PDB entry 8VI4 | electron microscopy, 3.10 A resolution | chains A and C of the 3 polymer chains in the assembly

[Chain A (and C)]
Molecule: Tellurite resistance protein TehA homolog
Source organism: Haemophilus influenzae
Notes: chain C of this document is another copy of the same molecule, construct and numbering; everything in this record applies to it too
UniProtKB: P44741 (TEHA_HAEIN); residues 1-314 here correspond to UniProt positions 15-328 (UniProt number = residue number + 14)
Amino-acid sequence (314 residues; numbered 1 to 314; the number before each row is that of its first residue):
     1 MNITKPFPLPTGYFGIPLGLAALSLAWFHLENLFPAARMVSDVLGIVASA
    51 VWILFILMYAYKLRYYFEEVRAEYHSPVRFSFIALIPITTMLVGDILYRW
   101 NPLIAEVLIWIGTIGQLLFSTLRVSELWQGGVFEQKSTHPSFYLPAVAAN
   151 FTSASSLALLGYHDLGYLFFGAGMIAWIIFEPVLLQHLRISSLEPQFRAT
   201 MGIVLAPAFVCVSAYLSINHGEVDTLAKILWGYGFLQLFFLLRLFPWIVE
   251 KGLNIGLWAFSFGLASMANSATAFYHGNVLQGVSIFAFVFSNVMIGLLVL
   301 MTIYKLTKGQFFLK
Disordered / not traced: 1-5, 314
Curated features (UniProtKB/Swiss-Prot):
  - site: Phe-262 (Important for gating)

[Interface between chain A and chain C]
Contacting residue pairs (59):
  Ile-178(A) / Ile-178(C)  hydrophobic
  Ile-178(A) / Ile-179(C)
  Glu-181(A) / Ile-179(C)
  Pro-182(A) / Ile-179(C)
  Pro-182(A) / Pro-182(C)  hydrophobic
  Pro-182(A) / Val-183(C)
  Leu-185(A) / Ile-179(C)  hydrophobic
  Gln-186(A) / Gln-135(C)  hydrogen bond
  Gln-186(A) / Thr-138(C)  hydrogen bond
  Gln-186(A) / Val-183(C)
  Leu-188(A) / Leu-127(C)
  Leu-188(A) / Trp-128(C)
  Leu-188(A) / Gly-130(C)
  Arg-189(A) / Leu-127(C)
  Arg-189(A) / Trp-128(C)
  Arg-189(A) / Gly-130(C)
  Arg-189(A) / Phe-133(C)
  Arg-189(A) / Phe-180(C)
  Arg-189(A) / Val-183(C)
  Ile-190(A) / Gly-131(C)
  Ile-190(A) / Phe-133(C)  hydrophobic
  Ile-190(A) / Glu-134(C)
  Ile-190(A) / Gln-135(C)
  Ser-192(A) / Gln-129(C)  hydrogen bond (side chain-backbone)
  Ser-192(A) / Gly-130(C)  hydrogen bond (side chain-backbone)
  Ser-192(A) / Gly-131(C)  hydrogen bond (side chain-backbone)
  Met-201(A) / Trp-128(C)  hydrophobic
  Thr-225(A) / Tyr-167(C)
  Lys-228(A) / Asp-164(C)  salt bridge
  Lys-228(A) / Tyr-167(C)
  Lys-228(A) / Leu-168(C)
  Ile-229(A) / Phe-170(C)  hydrophobic
  Ile-229(A) / Gly-171(C)
  Ile-229(A) / Ile-175(C)  hydrophobic
  Trp-231(A) / Leu-168(C)  hydrophobic
  Gly-232(A) / Leu-168(C)
  Gly-232(A) / Ala-172(C)
  Tyr-233(A) / Ala-172(C)
  Tyr-233(A) / Ile-175(C)  hydrophobic
  Tyr-233(A) / Ala-176(C)
  Tyr-233(A) / Ile-179(C)
  Gln-237(A) / Trp-128(C)
  Phe-239(A) / Leu-117(C)  hydrophobic
  Phe-239(A) / Thr-121(C)
  Phe-240(A) / Ser-120(C)
  Phe-240(A) / Thr-121(C)
  Phe-240(A) / Val-124(C)  hydrophobic
  Phe-240(A) / Ser-125(C)
  Phe-240(A) / Trp-128(C)  hydrophobic
  Arg-243(A) / Thr-121(C)
  Arg-243(A) / Leu-122(C)
  Arg-243(A) / Ser-125(C)
  Leu-244(A) / Ser-125(C)
  Leu-244(A) / Trp-128(C)  hydrophobic
  Leu-244(A) / Gln-129(C)
  Trp-247(A) / Gln-129(C)
  Val-279(A) / Asp-164(C)
  Leu-280(A) / Asp-164(C)
  Leu-280(A) / Leu-168(C)  hydrophobic
Also at the interface, not in a pair above, chain A (32 interface residues in all): Trp-177, Val-183, Leu-193, Val-204, Leu-230, Phe-235, Leu-236, Leu-241
Also at the interface, not in a pair above, chain C (32 interface residues in all): Glu-126, Phe-142, Asn-150, Leu-165

[Overview]
Chain A and chain C each contribute 32 residues to their interface, with 5 hydrogen bonds and 1 salt bridge.
Among the polar pairs are Lys-228(A)/Asp-164(C), Gln-186(A)/Gln-135(C) and Gln-186(A)/Thr-138(C).
Both chains are Tellurite resistance protein TehA homolog (Haemophilus influenzae). Entry 8VI4 (TehA from
Haemophilus influenzae purified in LMNG) was determined by electron microscopy, deposited together with 8VI2,
8VI3 and 8VI5.
